8ELH - chains A and B of the 3 polymer chains in the assembly; structure by X-ray diffraction, 1.85 A resolution.

== Chain A ==
Molecule: heavy chain HLA-B*15:01
Source organism: Homo sapiens
Chain sequence (278 residues; row label = number of the first residue in the row):
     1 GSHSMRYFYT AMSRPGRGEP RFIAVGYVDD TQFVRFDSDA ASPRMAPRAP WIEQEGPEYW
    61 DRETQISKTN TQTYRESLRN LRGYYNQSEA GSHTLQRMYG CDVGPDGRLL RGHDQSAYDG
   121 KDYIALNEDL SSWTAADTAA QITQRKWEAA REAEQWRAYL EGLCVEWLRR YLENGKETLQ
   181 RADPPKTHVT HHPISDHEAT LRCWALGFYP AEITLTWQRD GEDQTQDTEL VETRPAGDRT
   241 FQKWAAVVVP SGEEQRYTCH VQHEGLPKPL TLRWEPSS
Not modelled in the structure: 277-278
Cystine bridges: Cys-101/Cys-164, Cys-203/Cys-259
From the paper describing this entry:
  - conformationally variable residues (side-chain flip): Glu-76

== Chain B ==
Molecule: Beta-2-microglobulin
Source organism: Homo sapiens
UniProtKB: P61769 (B2MG_HUMAN); residues 1-99 here correspond to UniProt positions 21-119 (UniProt number = residue number + 20)
Chain sequence (99 residues; each row starts with the number of its first residue):
     1 IQRTPKIQVY SRHPAENGKS NFLNCYVSGF HPSDIEVDLL KNGERIEKVE HSDLSFSKDW
    61 SFYLLYYTEF TPTEKDEYAC RVNHVTLSQP KIVKWDRDM
Swiss-Prot annotation at these positions:
  - modified residue: Gln-2 (Pyrrolidone carboxylic acid)
  - glycosylation: Ile-1 (N-linked (Glc) (glycation) isoleucine), Lys-19 (N-linked (Glc) (glycation) lysine), Lys-41 (N-linked (Glc) (glycation) lysine), Lys-48 (N-linked (Glc) (glycation) lysine), Lys-58 (N-linked (Glc) (glycation) lysine), Lys-91 (N-linked (Glc) (glycation) lysine), Lys-94 (N-linked (Glc) (glycation) lysine)
Cystine bridges: Cys-25/Cys-80

== How chain A and chain B interact ==
Pairs across the interface (56; chain A residue first):
  Phe-8(A) with Ser-55(B); Phe-56(B), hydrophobic
  Tyr-9(A) with Phe-56(B)
  Thr-10(A) with Phe-56(B); Phe-62(B)
  Met-12(A) with Ser-33(B)
  Val-25(A) with Asp-53(B); Leu-54(B); Ser-55(B)
  Tyr-27(A) with Ser-55(B); Tyr-63(B), hydrogen bond
  Gln-32(A) with Asp-53(B), hydrogen bond
  Arg-35(A) with Asp-53(B), salt bridge
  Arg-48(A) with Asp-53(B), salt bridge
  Gln-96(A) with His-31(B), hydrogen bond; Phe-56(B); Trp-60(B), hydrogen bond (side chain-backbone); Phe-62(B)
  Arg-97(A) with Phe-56(B)
  Met-98(A) with Phe-56(B), hydrophobic; Lys-58(B); Trp-60(B), hydrophobic
  Gln-115(A) with Trp-60(B)
  Ser-116(A) with Trp-60(B)
  Ala-117(A) with Trp-60(B), hydrophobic
  Asp-119(A) with Ile-1(B); His-31(B)
  Gly-120(A) with Arg-3(B), hydrogen bond (backbone-side chain); His-31(B)
  Asp-122(A) with Trp-60(B), hydrogen bond
  His-192(A) with Asp-98(B)
  Arg-202(A) with Asp-98(B), hydrogen bond (side chain-backbone); Met-99(B)
  Trp-204(A) with Asp-98(B); Met-99(B)
  Val-231(A) with Gln-8(B)
  Glu-232(A) with Lys-6(B); Gln-8(B), hydrogen bond (backbone-side chain); Tyr-26(B); Ser-28(B), hydrogen bond
  Thr-233(A) with Tyr-26(B)
  Arg-234(A) with Gln-8(B), hydrogen bond; Tyr-10(B); Tyr-26(B); Met-99(B), hydrogen bond (side chain-backbone)
  Pro-235(A) with Tyr-10(B), hydrogen bond (backbone-side chain); Asn-24(B); Tyr-26(B)
  Ala-236(A) with Arg-12(B), hydrogen bond (backbone-side chain); Asn-24(B), hydrogen bond (backbone-side chain)
  Gly-237(A) with Arg-12(B), hydrogen bond (backbone-side chain)
  Asp-238(A) with Arg-12(B)
  Gln-242(A) with Tyr-10(B); Ser-11(B), hydrogen bond (side chain-backbone); Arg-12(B), hydrogen bond (side chain-backbone)
  Trp-244(A) with Met-99(B), hydrogen bond (side chain-backbone)
Interface residues without a listed pair, chain A (34 interface residues in all): Arg-17, Ile-23, Thr-94
Interface residues without a listed pair, chain B (27 interface residues in all): His-13, Pro-32, Asp-34, Ser-57, Leu-65

== In short ==
Chain A and chain B form an interface of 34 and 27 residues respectively; the contacts include 18 hydrogen
bonds and 2 salt bridges. Among the polar pairs are Arg-35(A)/Asp-53(B), Arg-48(A)/Asp-53(B) and
Tyr-27(A)/Tyr-63(B). The paper reports conformational variability at Glu-76(A).
Here chain A is heavy chain HLA-B*15:01 and chain B is Beta-2-microglobulin, both from Homo sapiens. Entry
8ELH (Crystal Structure of HLA-B*15:01 in complex with spike derived peptide NQKLIANQF from SARS-CoV-2 virus)
was determined by X-ray diffraction, deposited together with 8ELG.
